Entry 4HHJ (X-ray diffraction, 1.79 A resolution); this record covers chain A.

# Chain A
Name: Non-structural protein 5
From: Dengue virus 3
Notes: EC 2.7.7.48; fragment: RNA-dependent RNA polymerase
Reference sequence: Q6DLV0 (Q6DLV0_9FLAV); residues 272-900 here correspond to UniProt positions 2762-3390 (UniProt number = residue number + 2490)
Amino-acid sequence (635 residues; numbered 266 to 900; the number before each row is that of its first residue):
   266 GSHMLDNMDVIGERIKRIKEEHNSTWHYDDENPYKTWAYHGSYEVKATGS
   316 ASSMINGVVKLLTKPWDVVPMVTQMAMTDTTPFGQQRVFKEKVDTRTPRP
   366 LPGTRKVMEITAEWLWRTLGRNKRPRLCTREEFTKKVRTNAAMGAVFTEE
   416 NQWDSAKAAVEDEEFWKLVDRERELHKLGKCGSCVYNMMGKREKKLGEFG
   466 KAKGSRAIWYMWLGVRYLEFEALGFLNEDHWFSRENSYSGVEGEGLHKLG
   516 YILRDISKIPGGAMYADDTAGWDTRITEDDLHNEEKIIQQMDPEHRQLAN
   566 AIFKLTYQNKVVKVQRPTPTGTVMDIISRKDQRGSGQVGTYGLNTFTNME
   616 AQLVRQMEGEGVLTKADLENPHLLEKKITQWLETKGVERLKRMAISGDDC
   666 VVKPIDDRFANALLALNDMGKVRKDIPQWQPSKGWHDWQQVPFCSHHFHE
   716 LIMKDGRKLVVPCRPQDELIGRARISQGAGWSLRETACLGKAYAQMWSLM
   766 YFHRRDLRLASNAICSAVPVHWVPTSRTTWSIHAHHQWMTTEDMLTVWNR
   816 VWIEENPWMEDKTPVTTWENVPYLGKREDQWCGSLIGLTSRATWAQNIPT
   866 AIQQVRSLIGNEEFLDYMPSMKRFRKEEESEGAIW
Disordered / not traced: 266-271, 407-419, 458-468, 884-900
Sequence notes: expression tag (266-271)
Metal / ion sites: Zn2+ site 1: Glu437, His441, Cys446, Cys449; Zn2+ site 2: His712, His714, Cys728, Cys847
Reported in the primary citation:
  - catalytic residues: Asp663, Asp664 (citing earlier work)
  - conformationally variable residues (order/disorder transition): Lys311 to Ala316, Tyr451 to Gly455

# Overview
Glu437, His441, Cys446 and Cys449 coordinate Zn2+ site 1. His712, His714, Cys728 and Cys847 form the Zn2+ site
2. The paper reports catalytic residues Asp663 and Asp664; conformational variability at Lys311 and Tyr451.
Chain A is Non-structural protein 5 (Dengue virus 3); the structure, Dengue serotype 3 RNA-dependent RNA
polymerase, was determined by X-ray diffraction.
